PDB entry 5NPC | X-ray diffraction, 1.96 A resolution | chain A

[Chain A]
Protein: Oligosaccharide 4-alpha-D-glucosyltransferase
From: Cellvibrio japonicus
Notes: EC 2.4.1.161
Reference sequence: B3PEE6 (OL4AG_CELJU); residue numbers follow UniProt; this construct covers 25-816
Chain sequence (835 residues; numbered 25 to 859; the number before each row is that of its first residue):
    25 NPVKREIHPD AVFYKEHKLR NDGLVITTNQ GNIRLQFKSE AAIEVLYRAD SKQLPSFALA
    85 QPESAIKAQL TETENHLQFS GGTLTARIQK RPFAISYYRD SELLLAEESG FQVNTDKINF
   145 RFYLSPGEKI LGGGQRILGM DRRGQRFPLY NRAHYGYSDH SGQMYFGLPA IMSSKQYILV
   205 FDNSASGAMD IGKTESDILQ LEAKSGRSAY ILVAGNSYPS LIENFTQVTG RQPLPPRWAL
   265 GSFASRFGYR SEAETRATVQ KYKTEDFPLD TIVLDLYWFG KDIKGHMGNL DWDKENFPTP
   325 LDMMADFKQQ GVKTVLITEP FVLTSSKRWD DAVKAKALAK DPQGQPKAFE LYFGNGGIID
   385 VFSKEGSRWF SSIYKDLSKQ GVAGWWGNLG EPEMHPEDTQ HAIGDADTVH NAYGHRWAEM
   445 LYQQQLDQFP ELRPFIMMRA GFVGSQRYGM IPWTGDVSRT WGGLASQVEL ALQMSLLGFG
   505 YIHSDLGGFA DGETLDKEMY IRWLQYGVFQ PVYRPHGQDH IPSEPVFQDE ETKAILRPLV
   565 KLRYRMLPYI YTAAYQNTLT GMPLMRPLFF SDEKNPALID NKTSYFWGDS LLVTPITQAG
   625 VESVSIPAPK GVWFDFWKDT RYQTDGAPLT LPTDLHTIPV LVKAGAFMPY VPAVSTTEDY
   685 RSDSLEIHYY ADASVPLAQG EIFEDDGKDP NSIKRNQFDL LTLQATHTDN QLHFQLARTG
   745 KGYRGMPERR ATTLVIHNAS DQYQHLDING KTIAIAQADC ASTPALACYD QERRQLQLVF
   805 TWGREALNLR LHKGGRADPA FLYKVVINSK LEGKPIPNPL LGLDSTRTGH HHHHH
Unresolved in the structure: 25-34, 138-140, 818-859
Differences from the reference sequence: engineered mutation Asn412 (Asp in B3PEE6); expression tag (817-859)
Cystine bridges: Cys784-Cys792
Ligand contacts:
  - 94E ((3AR,4R,5S,6R,7R,7AS)-7-(hydroxymethyl)-2,2-bis(oxidanylidene)-3A,4,5,6,7,7A-hexahydrobenzo[d][1,3,2]dioxathiole-4,5,6-triol): Tyr179, Phe271, Asp299, Leu300, Ile341, Glu343, Trp410, Asn412, Arg463, Trp477, Asp480, Phe513, His540, Gln542
  - oxalate ion (OXL): Ala697, His731, Asp733, Ser764, Tyr767, Arg798, Lys817
What the authors report for this chain:
  - mutagenesis - D412N: abolished catalytic activity (proposed by the authors, not directly observed)

[Overview]
Bound to chain A: compound 94E and oxalate ion. The paper reports that D412N abolishes catalytic activity.
Chain A is Oligosaccharide 4-alpha-D-glucosyltransferase (Cellvibrio japonicus); the structure, Crystal
Structure of D412N nucleophile mutant cjAgd31B (alpha-transglucosylase from Glycoside Hydrolase Family 31) in
complex with ..., was determined by X-ray diffraction (same publication as 5NPB, 5NPD, 5NPE, 5NPF and 5O0S).
